PDB entry 6SPE | electron microscopy, 3.60 A resolution | chains a and e of the 21 polymer chains in the assembly

== Chain a ==
Molecule: 16S ribosomal RNA
Source organism: Pseudomonas aeruginosa
Sequence (1526 nucleotides; each row starts with the number of its first residue):
     2 AACUGAAGAG UUUGAUCAUG GCUCAGAUUG AACGCUGGCG GCAGGCCUAA CACAUGCAAG
    62 UCGAGCGGAU AAAGGGAGCU UGCUCCUGGA UUCAGCGGCG GACGGGUGAG UAAUGCCUAG
   122 GAAUCUGCCU GGUAGUGGGG GAUAACGUCC GGAAACGGGC GCUAAUACCG CAUACGUCCU
   182 GAGGGAGAAA GUGGGGGAUC UUCGGACCUC ACGCUAUCAG AUGAGCCUAG GUCGGAUUAG
   242 CUAGUUGGUG GGGUAAAGGC CUACCAAGGC GACGAUCCGU AACUGGUCUG AGAGGAUGAU
   302 CAGUCACACU GGAACUGAGA CACGGUCCAG ACUCCUACGG GAGGCAGCAG UGGGGAAUAU
   362 UGGACAAUGG GCGAAAGCCU GAUCCAGCCA UGCCGCGUGU GUGAAGAAGG UCUUCGGAUU
   422 GUAAAGCACU UUAAGUUGGG AGGAAGGGCA GUAAGUUAAU ACCUUGCUGU UUUGACGUUA
   482 CCAACAGAAU AAGCACCGGC UAACUUCGUG CCAGCAGCCG CGGUAAUACG AAGGGUGCAA
   542 GCGUUAAUCG GAAUUACUGG GCGUAAAGCG CGCGUAGGUG GUUCAGCAAG UUGGAUGUGA
   602 AAUCCCCGGG CUCAACCUGG GAACUGCAUC CAAAACUACU GAGCUAGAGU ACGGUAGAGG
   662 GUGGUGGAAU UUCCUGUGUA GCGGUGAAAU GCGUAGAUAU AGGAAGGAAC ACCAGUGGCG
   722 AAGGCGACCA CCUGGACUGA UACUGACACU GAGGUGCGAA AGCGUGGGGA GCAAACAGGA
   782 UUAGAUACCC UGGUAGUCCA CGCCGUAAAC GAUGUCGACU AGCCGUUGGG AUCCUUGAGA
   842 UCUUAGUGGC GCAGCUAACG CGAUAAGUCG ACCGCCUGGG GAGUACGGCC GCAAGGUUAA
   902 AACUCAAAUG AAUUGACGGG GGCCCGCACA AGCGGUGGAG CAUGUGGUUU AAUUCGAAGC
   962 AACGCGAAGA ACCUUACCUG GCCUUGACAU GCUGAGAACU UUCCAGAGAU GGAUUGGUGC
  1022 CUUCGGGAAC UCAGACACAG GUGCUGCAUG GCUGUCGUCA GCUCGUGUCG UGAGAUGUUG
  1082 GGUUAAGUCC CGUAACGAGC GCAACCCUUG UCCUUAGUUA CCAGCACCUC GGGUGGGCAC
  1142 UCUAAGGAGA CUGCCGGUGA CAAACCGGAG GAAGGUGGGG AUGACGUCAA GUCAUCAUGG
  1202 CCCUUACGGC CAGGGCUACA CACGUGCUAC AAUGGUCGGU ACAAAGGGUU GCCAAGCCGC
  1262 GAGGUGGAGC UAAUCCCAUA AAACCGAUCG UAGUCCGGAU CGCAGUCUGC AACUCGACUG
  1322 CGUGAAGUCG GAAUCGCUAG UAAUCGUGAA UCAGAAUGUC ACGGUGAAUA CGUUCCCGGG
  1382 CCUUGUACAC ACCGCCCGUC ACACCAUGGG AGUGGGUUGC UCCAGAAGUA GCUAGUCUAA
  1442 CCGCAAGGGG GACGGUUACC ACGGAGUGAU UCAUGACUGG GGUGAAGUCG UAACAAGGUA
  1502 GCCGUAGGGG AACCUGCGGC UGGAUC
Sequence notes: conflict A72 (G891104 in 1353913695)

== Chain e ==
Name: 30S ribosomal protein S5
Source organism: Pseudomonas aeruginosa
UniProt: A0A241XG65 (A0A241XG65_PSEAI); residue numbers follow UniProt; this construct covers 11-166
Sequence (156 residues; each row starts with the number of its first residue):
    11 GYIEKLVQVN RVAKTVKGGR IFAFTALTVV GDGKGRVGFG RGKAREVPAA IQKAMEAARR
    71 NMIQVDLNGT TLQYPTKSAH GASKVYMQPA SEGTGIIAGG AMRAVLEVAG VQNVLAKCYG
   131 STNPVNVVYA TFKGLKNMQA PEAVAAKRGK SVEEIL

== Interface between chain a and chain e ==
Contacting residue pairs (48):
  U5(a) - Ser101(e)  hydrogen bond to the base
  G6(a) - Ser101(e)  hydrogen bond to the base
  G6(a) - Thr104(e)  base contact
  G6(a) - Leu125(e)  sugar contact
  A7(a) - Tyr96(e)  hydrogen bond to the base
  A7(a) - Gln98(e)  hydrogen bond to the base
  A7(a) - Ala126(e)  hydrogen bond to the sugar
  A7(a) - Lys127(e)  sugar contact
  A7(a) - Tyr129(e)  base contact
  A8(a) - Ile107(e)  sugar contact
  A8(a) - Ala108(e)  base contact
  A8(a) - Gly109(e)  phosphate contact
  G9(a) - Gly109(e)  phosphate contact
  G9(a) - Lys127(e)  salt bridge to the phosphate
  G9(a) - Cys128(e)  hydrogen bond to the phosphate
  A10(a) - Thr132(e)  phosphate contact
  G15(a) - Thr25(e)  sugar contact
  A16(a) - Val22(e)  sugar contact
  A16(a) - Ala23(e)  sugar contact
  C18(a) - Asn133(e)  sugar contact
  A19(a) - Ala92(e)  phosphate contact
  A19(a) - Ser131(e)  phosphate contact
  A19(a) - Asn133(e)  phosphate contact
  U20(a) - Ala92(e)  phosphate contact
  U20(a) - Ser131(e)  hydrogen bond to the phosphate
  A553(a) - Lys127(e)  salt bridge to the phosphate
  A554(a) - Tyr129(e)  stacking on the base
  U915(a) - Lys24(e)  sugar contact
  U915(a) - Thr25(e)  hydrogen bond to the sugar
  G916(a) - Thr25(e)  sugar contact
  G916(a) - Val26(e)  hydrogen bond to the sugar
  U1064(a) - Val26(e)  phosphate contact
  U1067(a) - Lys63(e)  salt bridge to the phosphate
  G1068(a) - Arg70(e)  salt bridge to the phosphate
  U1072(a) - Asn136(e)  base contact
  U1072(a) - Tyr139(e)  hydrogen bond to the phosphate
  G1073(a) - Arg51(e)  hydrogen bond to the phosphate
  G1073(a) - Tyr139(e)  phosphate contact
  A1074(a) - Val22(e)  sugar contact
  A1074(a) - Ala23(e)  phosphate contact
  A1074(a) - Arg51(e)  salt bridge to the phosphate
  A1074(a) - Lys53(e)  salt bridge to the phosphate
  G1075(a) - Val22(e)  phosphate contact
  G1075(a) - Ala23(e)  phosphate contact
  G1075(a) - Lys24(e)  phosphate contact
  G1075(a) - Lys53(e)  salt bridge to the phosphate
  A1076(a) - Lys24(e)  phosphate contact
  U1188(a) - Gly28(e)  sugar contact
Other interface residues (no listed pair), chain a (30 interface residues in all): G560, A858, A917, G1187, A1390, A1392
Other interface residues (no listed pair), chain e (37 interface residues in all): Arg21, Lys27, Thr35, Lys87, His90, Gly91, Ala100, Met112, Val135

== Summary ==
Chain a and chain e form an interface of 30 and 37 residues respectively; the contacts include 11 hydrogen
bonds, 7 salt bridges and 1 aromatic stacking contact. Among the polar pairs are U5(a)-Ser101(e),
G6(a)-Ser101(e) and A7(a)-Tyr96(e).
Chain a is 16S ribosomal RNA and chain e is 30S ribosomal protein S5, both from Pseudomonas aeruginosa; the
structure, Pseudomonas aeruginosa 30s ribosome from a clinical isolate, was determined by electron microscopy
(same publication as 6SPC).
